7RJB - chains D and F of the 10 polymer chains in the assembly; structure by electron microscopy, 3.20 A resolution.

== Chain D ==
Protein: Ubiquinol--cytochrome-c reductase catalytic subunit
From: Candida albicans (strain SC5314 / ATCC MYA-2876)
UniProt: A0A1D8PHA3 (A0A1D8PHA3_CANAL); residues 1-288 here = UniProt positions 1-288
Amino-acid sequence (288 residues; row label = number of the first residue in the row):
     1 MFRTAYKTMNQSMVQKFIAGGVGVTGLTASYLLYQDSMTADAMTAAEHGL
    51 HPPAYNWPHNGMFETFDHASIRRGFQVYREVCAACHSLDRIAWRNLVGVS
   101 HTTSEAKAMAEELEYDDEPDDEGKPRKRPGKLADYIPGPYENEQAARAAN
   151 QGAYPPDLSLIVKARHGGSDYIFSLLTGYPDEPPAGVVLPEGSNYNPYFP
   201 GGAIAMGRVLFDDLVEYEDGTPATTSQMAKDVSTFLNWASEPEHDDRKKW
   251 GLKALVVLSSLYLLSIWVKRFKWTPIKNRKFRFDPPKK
Disordered / not traced: 1-42, 287-288
Covalently attached groups: heme c (HEC) linked to Cys-82, Cys-85
Ion coordination: heme c Fe near His-86 (its only coordinating residue here)
Residues lining bound ligands: heme c (HEC): Val-81, Ala-84, His-86, Asn-150, Ala-153, Pro-155, Pro-156, Leu-158, Ile-161, Arg-165, Tyr-171, Ile-172, Leu-175, Leu-176, Phe-199, Ile-204, Ala-205, Met-206, Val-209, Leu-210, Val-232, Leu-236
Swiss-Prot annotation at these positions:
  - binding site (heme c): Cys-82, Cys-85, His-86

== Chain F ==
Protein: Ubiquinol--cytochrome-c reductase subunit 8
From: Candida albicans (strain SC5314 / ATCC MYA-2876)
UniProt: A0A1D8PHA2 (A0A1D8PHA2_CANAL); residue numbers follow UniProt; this construct covers 1-95
Amino-acid sequence (95 residues; each row starts with the number of its first residue):
     1 MAGAPHPHTYMGWWGSLGSPKQKYITQYTISPYAAKPLKGAAYNAVFNTF
    51 RRTKNQFLYVAIPFVVVWSIWTRARDYNEYLYTKEGREELERVNV
Disordered / not traced: 1-8, 94-95

== Chain D / chain F interface ==
Contacting residue pairs (27; chain D residue first):
  Thr-44(D) with Tyr-82(F)
  Trp-267(D) with Leu-38(F)
  Arg-270(D) with Leu-38(F)
  Phe-271(D) with Pro-32(F), hydrophobic; Tyr-33(F), hydrophobic; Pro-37(F), hydrophobic
  Thr-274(D) with Pro-37(F)
  Pro-275(D) with Thr-29(F), hydrogen bond (backbone-side chain); Ile-30(F); Pro-32(F)
  Asn-278(D) with Ala-35(F)
  Arg-279(D) with Gln-27(F); Tyr-28(F)
  Lys-280(D) with Thr-26(F); Gln-27(F); Tyr-28(F), hydrogen bond (backbone-backbone)
  Phe-281(D) with Thr-26(F); Gln-27(F)
  Arg-282(D) with Tyr-24(F); Ile-25(F); Thr-26(F), hydrogen bond (backbone-backbone); Tyr-28(F)
  Phe-283(D) with Lys-23(F); Tyr-24(F); Ile-25(F), hydrophobic
  Asp-284(D) with Tyr-24(F)
  Pro-286(D) with Tyr-24(F)
Other interface residues (no listed pair), chain D (16 interface residues in all): Met-43, Pro-285
Other interface residues (no listed pair), chain F (15 interface residues in all): Lys-36

== Summary ==
Chain D and chain F form an interface of 16 and 15 residues respectively; the contacts include 3 hydrogen
bonds. Polar contacts include Pro-275(D)/Thr-29(F), Lys-280(D)/Tyr-28(F) and Arg-282(D)/Thr-26(F). Covalently
linked heme c: at Cys-82(D). Curated annotation (UniProt) lists 3 heme c-binding residues on chain D.
Chain D is Ubiquinol--cytochrome-c reductase catalytic subunit and chain F is Ubiquinol--cytochrome-c
reductase subunit 8, both from Candida albicans (strain SC5314 / ATCC MYA-2876); the structure, Complex III2
from Candida albicans, inhibitor free, Rieske head domain in b position, was determined by electron microscopy
together with 7RJA, 7RJC, 7RJD and 7RJE from the same study.
